Entry 2DD4 (X-ray diffraction, 2.06 A resolution); this record covers chains D and H of the 12 polymer chains in the assembly.

# Chain D
Molecule: Thiocyanate hydrolase alpha subunit
From: Thiobacillus thioparus
Notes: EC 3.5.5.8
UniProt: O66187 (SCNA_THITI); residues 2-126 here correspond to UniProt positions 1-125 (UniProt number = residue number - 1)
Sequence (126 residues; each row starts with the number of its first residue):
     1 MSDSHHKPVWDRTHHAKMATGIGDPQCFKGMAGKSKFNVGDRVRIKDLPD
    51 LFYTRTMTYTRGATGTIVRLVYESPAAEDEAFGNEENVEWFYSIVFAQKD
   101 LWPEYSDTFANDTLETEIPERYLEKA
Not modelled in the structure: 1-7
Differences from the reference sequence: initiating methionine (1)

# Chain H
Molecule: Thiocyanate hydrolase beta subunit
From: Thiobacillus thioparus
Notes: EC 3.5.5.8
UniProt: O66186 (SCNB_THITI); residues 2-157 here correspond to UniProt positions 1-156 (UniProt number = residue number - 1)
Sequence (157 residues; each row starts with the number of its first residue):
     1 MSSSIREEVHRHLGTVALMQPALHQQTHAPAPTEITHTLFRAYTRVPHDV
    51 GGEADVPIEYHEKEEEIWELNTFATCECLAWRGVWTAEERRRKQNCDVGQ
   101 TVYLGMPYYGRWLLTAARILVDKQFVTLTELHNKIVEMRERVASGQGLGE
   151 YLPPKAK
Not modelled in the structure: 1
Differences from the reference sequence: initiating methionine (1)
Ligand contacts:
  - beta-D-fructofuranose (FRU), molecule 1: His10, Leu13, Gly14
  - beta-D-fructofuranose (FRU), molecule 2: Tyr43, Thr44, Arg45, Pro47, Cys96, Asp97, Gly99
  - beta-D-fructofuranose (FRU), molecule 3: Asp97, Val98, Val102, Arg118

# Chain D / chain H interface
Contacting residue pairs (29; chain D residue first):
  Pro49(D) - His132(H)  hydrogen bond (backbone-side chain)
  Pro49(D) - Ile135(H)  hydrophobic
  Pro49(D) - Val136(H)
  Pro49(D) - Arg139(H)
  Asp50(D) - His132(H)
  Leu51(D) - Leu114(H)  hydrophobic
  Leu51(D) - Leu128(H)
  Leu51(D) - Leu131(H)  hydrophobic
  Leu51(D) - His132(H)  hydrogen bond (backbone-side chain)
  Phe52(D) - Leu114(H)
  Phe52(D) - Ala117(H)
  Phe52(D) - Arg118(H)
  Phe52(D) - Leu128(H)  hydrophobic
  Phe52(D) - Leu131(H)  hydrophobic
  Tyr53(D) - Leu128(H)
  Tyr53(D) - His132(H)
  Glu78(D) - Leu128(H)
  Asp79(D) - Thr127(H)
  Asp79(D) - Thr129(H)  hydrogen bond
  Phe82(D) - Arg118(H)
  Phe82(D) - Val121(H)  hydrophobic
  Phe82(D) - Asp122(H)
  Phe82(D) - Gln124(H)  hydrogen bond (backbone-side chain)
  Phe82(D) - Leu128(H)  hydrophobic
  Gly83(D) - Gln124(H)  hydrogen bond (backbone-side chain)
  Asn84(D) - Gln124(H)
  Asn84(D) - Thr127(H)
  Glu86(D) - Thr127(H)
  Arg121(D) - Thr129(H)  hydrogen bond
Also at the interface, not in a pair above, chain D (14 interface residues in all): Asp47, Leu48

# In short
The chain D/chain H interface involves 14 residues from each chain, with 6 hydrogen bonds. Polar pairs include
Pro49(D)-His132(H), Leu51(D)-His132(H) and Asp79(D)-Thr129(H). Chain H binds 3 copies of
beta-D-fructofuranose.
Chain D is Thiocyanate hydrolase alpha subunit and chain H is Thiocyanate hydrolase beta subunit, both from
Thiobacillus thioparus; the structure, Thiocyanate hydrolase (SCNase) from Thiobacillus thioparus recombinant
apo-enzyme, was determined by X-ray diffraction, deposited together with 2DD5.
